Entry 8GJ1 (electron microscopy, 3.00 A resolution); this record covers chains A and E of the 10 polymer chains in the assembly.

# Chain A
Molecule: DNA polymerase III subunit delta
Organism: Escherichia coli K-12
Notes: EC 2.7.7.7
UniProt: P28630 (HOLA_ECOLI); numbering as in UniProt (aligned over 1-343)
Amino-acid sequence (343 residues; each row starts with the number of its first residue):
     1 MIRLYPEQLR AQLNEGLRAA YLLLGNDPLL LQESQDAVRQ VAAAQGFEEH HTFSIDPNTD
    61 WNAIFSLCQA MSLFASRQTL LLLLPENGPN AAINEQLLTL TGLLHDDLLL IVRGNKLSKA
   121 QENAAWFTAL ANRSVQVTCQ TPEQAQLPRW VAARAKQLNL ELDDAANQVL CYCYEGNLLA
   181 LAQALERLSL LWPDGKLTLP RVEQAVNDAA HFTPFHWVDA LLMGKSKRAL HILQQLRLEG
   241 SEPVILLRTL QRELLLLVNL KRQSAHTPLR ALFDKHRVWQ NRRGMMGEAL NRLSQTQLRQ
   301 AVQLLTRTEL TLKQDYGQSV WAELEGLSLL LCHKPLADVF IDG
Reported in the primary citation:
  - binding site for Template: Trp-279
  - binding site for Primer: Tyr-316

# Chain E
Molecule: DNA polymerase III subunit delta'
Organism: Escherichia coli K-12
Notes: EC 2.7.7.7
UniProt: P28631 (HOLB_ECOLI); numbering as in UniProt (aligned over 1-334)
Amino-acid sequence (334 residues; each row starts with the number of its first residue):
     1 MRWYPWLRPD FEKLVASYQA GRGHHALLIQ ALPGMGDDAL IYALSRYLLC QQPQGHKSCG
    61 HCRGCQLMQA GTHPDYYTLA PEKGKNTLGV DAVREVTEKL NEHARLGGAK VVWVTDAALL
   121 TDAAANALLK TLEEPPAETW FFLATREPER LLATLRSRCR LHYLAPPPEQ YAVTWLSREV
   181 TMSQDALLAA LRLSAGSPGA ALALFQGDNW QARETLCQAL AYSVPSGDWY SLLAALNHEQ
   241 APARLHWLAT LLMDALKRHH GAAQVTNVDV PGLVAELANH LSPSRLQAIL GDVCHIREQL
   301 MSVTGINREL LITDLLLRIE HYLQPGVVLP VPHL
Bound ions: Zn2+: Cys-50, Cys-59, Cys-62, Cys-65

# Chain A / chain E interface
Pairs across the interface (22):
  Arg-248(A) with Asn-307(E)
  Gln-251(A) with Asn-307(E), hydrogen bond; Leu-310(E)
  Leu-255(A) with Thr-313(E)
  Arg-262(A) with Tyr-230(E); Glu-320(E), salt bridge
  Arg-299(A) with Leu-317(E); His-321(E)
  Val-302(A) with Leu-310(E), hydrophobic
  Gln-303(A) with Asp-314(E)
  Leu-305(A) with Leu-310(E), hydrophobic
  Thr-306(A) with Leu-310(E); Leu-311(E); Asp-314(E)
  Glu-309(A) with Ile-306(E); Asn-307(E), hydrogen bond (side chain-backbone); Leu-310(E)
  Leu-310(A) with Gln-299(E); Ile-306(E), hydrophobic
  Lys-313(A) with Thr-304(E); Gly-305(E), hydrogen bond (side chain-backbone); Ile-306(E)
Other interface residues (no listed pair), chain A (14 interface residues in all): Asn-259, Gln-314
Other interface residues (no listed pair), chain E (17 interface residues in all): Asp-228, Val-303, Glu-309, Arg-318

# In short
14 residues of chain A and 17 residues of chain E are in contact; the contacts include 3 hydrogen bonds and 1
salt bridge. Polar pairs include Arg-262(A)/Glu-320(E), Gln-251(A)/Asn-307(E) and Glu-309(A)/Asn-307(E).
Cys-50(E), Cys-59(E), Cys-62(E) and Cys-65(E) coordinate Zn2+. The paper reports a binding site for Template
at Trp-279(A); a binding site for Primer at Tyr-316(A).
Here chain A is DNA polymerase III subunit delta and chain E is DNA polymerase III subunit delta', both from
Escherichia coli K-12. Entry 8GJ1 (E. coli clamp loader with open clamp on primed template DNA (form 2)) was
determined by electron microscopy, deposited together with 8GIY, 8GIZ, 8GJ0, 8GJ2 and 8GJ3.
